Entry 4ILA (X-ray diffraction, 3.50 A resolution); this record covers chains A and B of the 5 polymer chains in the assembly.

Chain A (and B):
Name: Proton-gated ion channel
Organism: Gloeobacter violaceus
Notes: chain B of this document is another copy of the same molecule, construct and numbering; everything in this record applies to it too
UniProt: Q7NDN8 (GLIC_GLOVI); residues 2-316 here correspond to UniProt positions 44-358 (UniProt number = residue number + 42)
Amino-acid sequence (320 residues; numbered -3 to 316; the number before each row is that of its first residue; numbers below 1 keep their minus sign (Gly-3 is residue -3)):
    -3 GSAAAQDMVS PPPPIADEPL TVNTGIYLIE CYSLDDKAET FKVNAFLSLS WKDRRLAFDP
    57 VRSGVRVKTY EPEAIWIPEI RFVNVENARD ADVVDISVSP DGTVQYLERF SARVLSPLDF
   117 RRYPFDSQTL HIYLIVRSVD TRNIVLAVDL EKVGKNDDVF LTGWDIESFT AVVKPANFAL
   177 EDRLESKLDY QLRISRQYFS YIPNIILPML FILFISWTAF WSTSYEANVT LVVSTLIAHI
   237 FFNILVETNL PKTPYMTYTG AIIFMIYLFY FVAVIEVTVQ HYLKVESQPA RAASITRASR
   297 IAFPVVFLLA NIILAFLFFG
Disordered / not traced: -3 to 4, 316
Construct notes: expression tag (-3 to 1); engineered mutation Phe237 (Ala279 in Q7NDN8)
Bound ions: Cs+ site 1: Tyr23, Lys151; Cs+ site 2: Pro68, Ile71; Cs+ site 3: Ala84, Arg85; Cs+ site 4: Ala87, Asp88; Cs+ site 5 near Val149 (its only coordinating residue here); Cs+ site 6 near Asp178 (its only coordinating residue here)
Residues lining bound ligands: diundecyl phosphatidyl choline (PLC): Arg118, Phe121, Tyr194, Ile198, Ile202, Leu203, Leu206, Tyr254, Ile258, Asn307, Phe315

Chain A / chain B interface:
Pairs across the interface (75; chain A residue first):
  Tyr23(A) with Leu176(B); Glu177(B)
  Ile25(A) with Val79(B)
  Glu26(A) with Val79(B); Asn80(B)
  Tyr28(A) with Glu82(B), hydrogen bond (side chain-backbone); Leu111(B), hydrophobic
  Asn40(A) with Val81(B); Glu82(B), hydrogen bond (side chain-backbone)
  Phe42(A) with Leu176(B), hydrophobic; Glu181(B)
  Val63(A) with Asp136(B)
  Asp86(A) with Asn83(B), hydrogen bond
  Asp88(A) with Ala84(B)
  Val90(A) with Glu75(B); Arg77(B); Arg133(B)
  Asp91(A) with Arg133(B), salt bridge; Arg179(B), salt bridge
  Ser93(A) with Asp136(B), hydrogen bond; Arg179(B), hydrogen bond
  Leu103(A) with Arg133(B); Glu177(B)
  Arg105(A) with Arg77(B); Phe78(B), hydrogen bond (side chain-backbone); Val79(B), hydrogen bond (side chain-backbone)
  Ser107(A) with Glu82(B); Asn83(B)
  Lys148(A) with Glu177(B); Asp178(B), salt bridge
  Phe156(A) with Glu35(B); Leu111(B), hydrophobic; Pro113(B)
  Thr158(A) with Glu35(B), hydrogen bond
  Gln193(A) with Pro250(B)
  Phe195(A) with Thr249(B); Pro250(B); Tyr251(B); Met252(B), hydrophobic
  Ser196(A) with Lys248(B); Thr249(B)
  Tyr197(A) with Lys248(B)
  Pro199(A) with Met252(B), hydrophobic; Phe260(B)
  Asn200(A) with Asn239(B); Glu243(B)
  Ile201(A) with Lys248(B)
  Leu203(A) with Phe260(B), hydrophobic
  Pro204(A) with Tyr263(B)
  Phe207(A) with Phe260(B), hydrophobic; Tyr263(B), hydrophobic; Leu264(B), hydrophobic; Phe267(B)
  Ile208(A) with Leu232(B), hydrophobic; Ile236(B), hydrophobic
  Phe210(A) with Phe267(B), hydrophobic
  Ile211(A) with Leu232(B), hydrophobic; Phe267(B), hydrophobic
  Thr214(A) with Val270(B); Thr274(B)
  Trp217(A) with Thr274(B); Tyr278(B)
  Ser218(A) with Tyr221(B)
  Ser220(A) with Glu222(B), hydrogen bond
  Ala223(A) with Tyr221(B), hydrophobic; Val225(B)
  Thr226(A) with Val225(B)
  Leu227(A) with Tyr221(B); Val225(B), hydrophobic
  Ser230(A) with Val229(B)
  Ala234(A) with Ile233(B), hydrophobic
  Phe237(A) with Phe237(B), hydrophobic
  Phe238(A) with Ile236(B), hydrophobic
  Leu241(A) with Ile240(B), hydrophobic
  Arg296(A) with Tyr278(B)
Interface residues without a listed pair, chain A (49 interface residues in all): Ser44, Thr65, Val89, Gly159, Thr219
Interface residues without a listed pair, chain B (48 interface residues in all): Lys33, Ile131, Thr226, Pro247, His277, Val281

In short:
Chain A and chain B form an interface of 49 and 48 residues respectively, with 9 hydrogen bonds and 3 salt
bridges. Polar contacts include Asp91(A)-Arg133(B), Asp91(A)-Arg179(B) and Lys148(A)-Asp178(B). Ligands of
chain A: diundecyl phosphatidyl choline.
Both chains are Proton-gated ion channel (Gloeobacter violaceus). Entry 4ILA (The pentameric ligand-gated ion
channel GLIC A237F in complex with Cesium) was determined by X-ray diffraction together with 4HFI, 4IL4, 4IL9,
4ILB and 4ILC from the same study.
